8R64 - chains E and F of the 7 polymer chains in the assembly; structure by electron microscopy, 3.20 A resolution.

Chain E (and F):
Protein: Fidgetin-like protein 1
From: Homo sapiens
Notes: chain F of this document is another copy of the same molecule, construct and numbering; everything in this record applies to it too
Reference sequence: Q6PIW4 (FIGL1_HUMAN); numbering as in UniProt (aligned over 284-674)
Sequence (417 residues; numbered 268 to 684; the number before each row is that of its first residue):
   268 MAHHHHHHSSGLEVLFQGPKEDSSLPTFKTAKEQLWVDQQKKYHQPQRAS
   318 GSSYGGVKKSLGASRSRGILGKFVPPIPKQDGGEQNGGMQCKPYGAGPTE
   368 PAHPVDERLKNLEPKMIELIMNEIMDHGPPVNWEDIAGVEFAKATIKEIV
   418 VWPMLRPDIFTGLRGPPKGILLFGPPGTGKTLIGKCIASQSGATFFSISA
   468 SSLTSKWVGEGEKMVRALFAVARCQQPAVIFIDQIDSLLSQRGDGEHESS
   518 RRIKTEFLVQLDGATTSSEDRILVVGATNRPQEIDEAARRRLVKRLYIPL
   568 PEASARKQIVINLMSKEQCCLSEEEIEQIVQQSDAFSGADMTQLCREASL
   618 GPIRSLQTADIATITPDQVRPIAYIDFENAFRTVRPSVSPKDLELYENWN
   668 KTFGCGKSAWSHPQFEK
Not modelled in the structure: 268-371, 675-684 (chain F: 268-371, 583-588, 618-640, 651-654, 675-684)
Sequence notes: initiating methionine (268); expression tag (269-283, 675-684); conflict Gln284 (Asn in Q6PIW4); engineered mutation Gln501 (Glu in Q6PIW4)
Bound ions: Mg2+: Thr448 (together with ATP) (shared with Asp529(F) of chain F)
Ligand contacts: ATP (adenosine-5'-triphosphate): Asp402, Ile403, Ala404, Pro443, Gly444, Thr445, Gly446, Lys447, Thr448, Leu449, Asp500, Gln501, Asn546, Ile576, Gly605, Ala606, Thr609
What the authors report for this chain:
  - mutagenesis - K473E/W474A, E501Q: unchanged binding to DNA repair protein RAD51 homolog 1
  - mutagenesis - K447A, K473E/W474A, E501Q: abolished growth
  - mutagenesis - K447A: decreased catalytic activity
  - binding site for ATP: Lys447 (proposed by the authors, not directly observed)
  - mutagenesis - K447R, E501Q: decreased catalytic activity with DNA repair protein RAD51 homolog 1
  - mutagenesis - D402C, K473E/W474A: unchanged catalytic activity
  - mutagenesis - D402C: abolished growth in response to ASPIR-1
  - mutagenesis - K473E/W474A: decreased catalytic activity on RAD51 N-terminus

How chain E and chain F interact:
Residue-residue contacts (58; chain E residue first):
  Met392(E) - Ala531(F)  hydrophobic
  Pro443(E) - Glu553(F)
  Gly444(E) - Arg557(F)
  Thr448(E) - Gly530(F)
  Thr448(E) - Ala531(F)
  Lys452(E) - Gly530(F)
  Lys452(E) - Ala531(F)  hydrogen bond (side chain-backbone)
  Ser464(E) - Thr532(F)
  Ser466(E) - Glu523(F)  hydrogen bond
  Ala467(E) - Glu523(F)
  Ser468(E) - Glu479(F)  hydrogen bond (side chain-backbone)
  Ser468(E) - Lys480(F)  hydrogen bond (backbone-side chain)
  Ser468(E) - Arg483(F)
  Ser468(E) - Glu523(F)  hydrogen bond
  Thr471(E) - Gly476(F)
  Thr471(E) - Lys480(F)  hydrogen bond (backbone-side chain)
  Thr471(E) - Arg519(F)
  Ser472(E) - Val475(F)
  Lys473(E) - Val475(F)
  Lys473(E) - Glu477(F)  salt bridge
  Asp500(E) - Val526(F)
  Asp500(E) - Asp529(F)
  Asp500(E) - Gly530(F)
  Gln501(E) - Thr522(F)
  Gln501(E) - Val526(F)
  Asp503(E) - Arg518(F)  salt bridge
  Ser504(E) - Thr522(F)
  Ser517(E) - Arg519(F)  hydrogen bond
  Asn546(E) - Ala554(F)
  Arg547(E) - Arg509(F)  hydrogen bond (side chain-backbone)
  Arg547(E) - Gly510(F)
  Glu550(E) - Gly510(F)
  Glu550(E) - Asp511(F)
  Glu550(E) - Arg518(F)  salt bridge
  Ala606(E) - Arg557(F)
  Gln610(E) - Val560(F)
  Arg613(E) - Leu430(F)  hydrogen bond (side chain-backbone)
  Arg613(E) - Gly432(F)  hydrogen bond (side chain-backbone)
  Arg613(E) - Pro433(F)
  Ser616(E) - Leu430(F)
  Ser616(E) - Arg431(F)  hydrogen bond
  Ile620(E) - Trp419(F)  hydrophobic
  Arg621(E) - Glu415(F)  salt bridge
  Ile628(E) - Trp419(F)  hydrophobic
  Ile628(E) - Arg423(F)
  Ile628(E) - Phe427(F)  hydrophobic
  Ala629(E) - Leu422(F)  hydrophobic
  Ala629(E) - Arg423(F)
  Ile631(E) - Arg423(F)  hydrogen bond (backbone-side chain)
  Ile631(E) - Ile426(F)  hydrophobic
  Thr632(E) - Arg423(F)
  Pro633(E) - Arg423(F)
  Arg652(E) - Lys668(F)
  Arg652(E) - Thr669(F)
  Arg652(E) - Gly671(F)
  Arg652(E) - Gly673(F)  hydrogen bond (side chain-backbone)
  Pro653(E) - Phe670(F)
  Ser654(E) - Arg556(F)  hydrogen bond (backbone-side chain)
Also at the interface, not in a pair above, chain E (44 interface residues in all): Asn389, Ser469, Glu513, Ser516, Leu580, Cys612, Leu617, Val636, Arg649, Thr650
Also at the interface, not in a pair above, chain F (48 interface residues in all): Asn378, Gly429, Pro434, Trp474, Gln508, Glu515, Leu525, Thr533, Cys672, Lys674

In short:
Chain E and chain F form an interface of 44 and 48 residues respectively; the contacts include 14 hydrogen
bonds and 4 salt bridges. Polar contacts include Lys473(E)-Glu477(F), Asp503(E)-Arg518(F) and
Glu550(E)-Arg518(F). From the paper: a binding site for ATP at Lys447(E); K447A, K473E/W474A and E501Q of
chain E abolish growth; 5 substitutions were tested in all.
Both chains are Fidgetin-like protein 1 (Homo sapiens). Entry 8R64 (Cryo-EM structure of the FIGNL1 AAA
hexamer bound to RAD51) was determined by electron microscopy.
